PDB entry 1M4C | X-ray diffraction, 2.40 A resolution | chain A

# Chain A
Protein: interleukin-2
Organism: Homo sapiens
Reference sequence: P60568 (IL2_HUMAN); residues 1-133 here correspond to UniProt positions 21-153 (UniProt number = residue number + 20)
Sequence (133 residues; each row starts with the number of its first residue):
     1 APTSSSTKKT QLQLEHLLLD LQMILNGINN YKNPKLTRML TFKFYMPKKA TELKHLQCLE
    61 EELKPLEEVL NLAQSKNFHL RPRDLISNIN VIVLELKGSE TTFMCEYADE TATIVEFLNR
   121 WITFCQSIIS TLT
Unresolved in the structure: 1-5, 74-82, 100-102, 132-133
Disulfides: Cys-58/Cys-105
Swiss-Prot annotation at these positions:
  - glycosylation: Thr-3 (O-linked (GalNAc...) threonine)
From the paper describing this entry:
  - conformationally variable residues (loop rearrangement): Asn-30 to Lys-32, Lys-35, Arg-38, Met-39
  - mutagenesis - Y45C, L72C: decreased binding to IL-2Ralpha

# Overview
The paper reports that Y45C and L72C reduce binding to IL-2Ralpha; conformational variability at Asn-30,
Lys-35 and Arg-38 among others.
Chain A is interleukin-2 (Homo sapiens); the structure, Crystal Structure of Human Interleukin-2, was
determined by X-ray diffraction, deposited together with 1M47, 1M48, 1M49, 1M4A and 1M4B.
